Entry 5M5Y (electron microscopy, 4.00 A resolution); this record covers chains B and T of the 17 polymer chains in the assembly.

Chain B:
Name: DNA-directed RNA polymerase I subunit RPA135
Organism: Saccharomyces cerevisiae
Notes: EC 2.7.7.6
UniProtKB: P22138 (RPA2_YEAST); residue numbers follow UniProt; this construct covers 1-1203
Chain sequence (1203 residues; row label = number of the first residue in the row):
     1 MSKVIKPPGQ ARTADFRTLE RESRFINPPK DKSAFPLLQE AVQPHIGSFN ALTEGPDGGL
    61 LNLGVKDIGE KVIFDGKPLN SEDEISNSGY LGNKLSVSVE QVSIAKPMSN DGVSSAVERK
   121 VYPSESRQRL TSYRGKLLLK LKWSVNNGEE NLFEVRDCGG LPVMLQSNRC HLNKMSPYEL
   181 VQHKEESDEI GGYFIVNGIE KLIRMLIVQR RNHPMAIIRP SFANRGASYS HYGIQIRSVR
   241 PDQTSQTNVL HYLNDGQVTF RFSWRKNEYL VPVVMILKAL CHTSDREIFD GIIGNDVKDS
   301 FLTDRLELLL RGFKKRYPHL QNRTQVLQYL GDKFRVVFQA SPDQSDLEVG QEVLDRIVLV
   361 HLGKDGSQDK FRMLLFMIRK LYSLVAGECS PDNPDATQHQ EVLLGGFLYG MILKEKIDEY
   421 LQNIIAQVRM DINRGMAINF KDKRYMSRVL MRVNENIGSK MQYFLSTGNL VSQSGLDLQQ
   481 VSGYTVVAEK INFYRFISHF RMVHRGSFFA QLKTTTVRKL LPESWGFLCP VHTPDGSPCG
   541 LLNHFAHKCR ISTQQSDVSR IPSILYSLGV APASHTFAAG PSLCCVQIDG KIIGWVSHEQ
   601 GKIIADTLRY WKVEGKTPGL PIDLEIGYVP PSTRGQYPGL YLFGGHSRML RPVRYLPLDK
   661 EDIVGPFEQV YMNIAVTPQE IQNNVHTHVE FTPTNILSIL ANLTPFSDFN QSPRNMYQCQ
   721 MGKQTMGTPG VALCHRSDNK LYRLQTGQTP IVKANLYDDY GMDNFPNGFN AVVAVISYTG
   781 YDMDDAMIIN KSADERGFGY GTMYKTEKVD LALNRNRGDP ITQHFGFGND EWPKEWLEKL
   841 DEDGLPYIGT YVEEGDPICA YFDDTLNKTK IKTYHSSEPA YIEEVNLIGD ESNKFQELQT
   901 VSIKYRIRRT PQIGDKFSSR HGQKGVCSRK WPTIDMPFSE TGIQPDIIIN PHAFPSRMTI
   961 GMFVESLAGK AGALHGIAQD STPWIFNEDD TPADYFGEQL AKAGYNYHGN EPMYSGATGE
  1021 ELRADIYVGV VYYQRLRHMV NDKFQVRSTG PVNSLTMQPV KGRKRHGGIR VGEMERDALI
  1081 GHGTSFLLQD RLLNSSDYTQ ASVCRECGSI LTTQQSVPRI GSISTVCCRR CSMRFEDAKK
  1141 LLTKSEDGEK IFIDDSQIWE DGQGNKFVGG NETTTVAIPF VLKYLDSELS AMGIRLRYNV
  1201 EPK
Unresolved in the structure: 1-12, 81-84, 112-116, 814-818, 1141-1147
Ion coordination: Zn2+: Cys-1104, Cys-1107, Cys-1128, Cys-1131
Curated features (UniProtKB/Swiss-Prot):
  - zinc finger: Cys-1104 to Cys-1131 (C4-type)
  - modified residue: Ser-2 (N-acetylserine), Ser-81 (Phosphoserine), Ser-1156 (Phosphoserine)

Chain T:
Molecule: Template DNA
Sequence (70 nucleotides; each row starts with the number of its first residue):
     1 GTCTTCAACT GCTTTCGCAT GAAGTACCTC CCAACTACTT TTCCTCACAC TTGTACTCCA
    61 TGACTAAACC
Unresolved in the structure: 26-70

How chain B and chain T interact:
Residue-residue contacts - 8 pairs, chain B then chain T:
  Gln-511(B) / DA19(T)  base contact
  Gln-1045(B) / DA23(T)  phosphate contact
  Gln-1045(B) / DG24(T)  phosphate contact
  Lys-1061(B) / DG24(T)  salt bridge to the phosphate
  Gly-1062(B) / DG24(T)  phosphate contact
  Arg-1063(B) / DG24(T)  hydrogen bond to the phosphate
  Lys-1064(B) / DT25(T)  phosphate contact
  Arg-1070(B) / DA22(T)  salt bridge to the phosphate
Other interface residues (no listed pair), chain B (8 interface residues in all): Met-1074
Other interface residues (no listed pair), chain T (6 interface residues in all): DG21

In short:
8 residues of chain B and 6 residues of chain T are in contact, with 1 hydrogen bond and 2 salt bridges. Polar
contacts include Arg-1063(B)/DG24(T), Lys-1061(B)/DG24(T) and Arg-1070(B)/DA22(T). Cys-1104(B), Cys-1107(B),
Cys-1128(B) and Cys-1131(B) coordinate Zn2+.
Chain B is DNA-directed RNA polymerase I subunit RPA135 (Saccharomyces cerevisiae) and chain T is Template
DNA; the structure, RNA Polymerase I elongation complex 2, was determined by electron microscopy (same
publication as 5M5X, 5M64 and 5M5W).
